1W6I - chains A and B; structure by X-ray diffraction, 2.70 A resolution.

# Chain A
Name: Plasmepsin 2 precursor
Organism: Plasmodium falciparum
Notes: EC 3.4.23.39
Reference sequence: P46925 (PLM2_PLAFA); residues -1 to 329 here correspond to UniProt positions 123-453 (UniProt number = residue number + 124)
Sequence (331 residues; numbered -1 to 329; the number before each row is that of its first residue; numbers below 1 keep their minus sign (Leu-1 is residue -1)):
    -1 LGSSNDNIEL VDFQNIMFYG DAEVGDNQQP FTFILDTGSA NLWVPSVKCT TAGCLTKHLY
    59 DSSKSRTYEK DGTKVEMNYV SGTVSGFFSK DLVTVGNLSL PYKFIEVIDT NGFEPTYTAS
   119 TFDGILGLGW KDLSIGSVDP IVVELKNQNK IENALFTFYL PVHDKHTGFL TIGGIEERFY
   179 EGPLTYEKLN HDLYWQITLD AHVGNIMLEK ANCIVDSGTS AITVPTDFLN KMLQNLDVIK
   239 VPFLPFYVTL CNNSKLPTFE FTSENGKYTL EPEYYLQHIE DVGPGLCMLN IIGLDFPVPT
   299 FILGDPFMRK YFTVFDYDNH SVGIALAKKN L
Unresolved in the structure: -1 to 0
Swiss-Prot annotation at these positions:
  - active site: Asp34, Asp214
Disulfides: Cys47-Cys52, Cys249-Cys285

# Chain B
Name: Pepstatin
Sequence (6 residues; row label = number of the first residue in the row):
  1330 XVVXAX
Modified residues: IVA (isovaleric acid) at position 1330; STA (statine) at position 1333; STA (statine) at position 1335

# Chain A / chain B interface
Pairs across the interface - 30 pairs, chain A then chain B:
  Met15(A) - Val1331(B)  hydrophobic
  Ile32(A) - STA_1333(B)
  Asp34(A) - STA_1333(B)
  Gly36(A) - STA_1333(B)
  Gly36(A) - Ala1334(B)  hydrogen bond (backbone-backbone)
  Ser37(A) - Ala1334(B)
  Asn76(A) - Ala1334(B)
  Asn76(A) - STA_1335(B)  hydrogen bond (backbone-backbone)
  Tyr77(A) - STA_1333(B)
  Tyr77(A) - Ala1334(B)
  Tyr77(A) - STA_1335(B)
  Val78(A) - Val1332(B)  hydrogen bond (backbone-backbone)
  Val78(A) - STA_1333(B)  hydrogen bond (backbone-backbone)
  Val78(A) - STA_1335(B)
  Ser79(A) - IVA_1330(B)
  Ser79(A) - Val1331(B)
  Ser79(A) - Val1332(B)  hydrogen bond (side chain-backbone)
  Ile123(A) - STA_1333(B)
  Leu131(A) - STA_1335(B)
  Tyr192(A) - Ala1334(B)  hydrogen bond (side chain-backbone)
  Asp214(A) - STA_1333(B)
  Gly216(A) - Val1331(B)
  Gly216(A) - STA_1333(B)
  Thr217(A) - Val1331(B)
  Thr217(A) - Val1332(B)
  Thr217(A) - STA_1333(B)
  Ser218(A) - IVA_1330(B)
  Ser218(A) - Val1331(B)  hydrogen bond (backbone-backbone)
  Ile290(A) - IVA_1330(B)
  Ile300(A) - Val1332(B)  hydrophobic
Interface residues without a listed pair, chain A (24 interface residues in all): Met75, Phe111, Thr114, Ile133, Ala219, Leu292

# Summary
24 residues of chain A face 6 of chain B across their interface, with 7 hydrogen bonds. Polar pairs include
Ser79(A)-Val1332(B), Tyr192(A)-Ala1334(B) and Gly36(A)-Ala1334(B). From UniProt: active-site residues Asp34(A)
and Asp214(A) on chain A.
Chain A is Plasmepsin 2 precursor (Plasmodium falciparum) and chain B is Pepstatin; the structure, plasmepsin
II-pepstatin A complex, was determined by X-ray diffraction.
